PDB entry 9GM8 | electron microscopy, 3.90 A resolution | chains A and B of the 8 polymer chains in the assembly

[Chain A (and B)]
Molecule: Chromosome partition protein MukB
Organism: Photorhabdus thracensis
Notes: chain B of this document is another copy of the same molecule, construct and numbering; everything in this record applies to it too
Reference sequence: A0A0F7LRY2 (A0A0F7LRY2_9GAMM); numbering as in UniProt (aligned over 1-1482)
Amino-acid sequence (1482 residues; each row starts with the number of its first residue):
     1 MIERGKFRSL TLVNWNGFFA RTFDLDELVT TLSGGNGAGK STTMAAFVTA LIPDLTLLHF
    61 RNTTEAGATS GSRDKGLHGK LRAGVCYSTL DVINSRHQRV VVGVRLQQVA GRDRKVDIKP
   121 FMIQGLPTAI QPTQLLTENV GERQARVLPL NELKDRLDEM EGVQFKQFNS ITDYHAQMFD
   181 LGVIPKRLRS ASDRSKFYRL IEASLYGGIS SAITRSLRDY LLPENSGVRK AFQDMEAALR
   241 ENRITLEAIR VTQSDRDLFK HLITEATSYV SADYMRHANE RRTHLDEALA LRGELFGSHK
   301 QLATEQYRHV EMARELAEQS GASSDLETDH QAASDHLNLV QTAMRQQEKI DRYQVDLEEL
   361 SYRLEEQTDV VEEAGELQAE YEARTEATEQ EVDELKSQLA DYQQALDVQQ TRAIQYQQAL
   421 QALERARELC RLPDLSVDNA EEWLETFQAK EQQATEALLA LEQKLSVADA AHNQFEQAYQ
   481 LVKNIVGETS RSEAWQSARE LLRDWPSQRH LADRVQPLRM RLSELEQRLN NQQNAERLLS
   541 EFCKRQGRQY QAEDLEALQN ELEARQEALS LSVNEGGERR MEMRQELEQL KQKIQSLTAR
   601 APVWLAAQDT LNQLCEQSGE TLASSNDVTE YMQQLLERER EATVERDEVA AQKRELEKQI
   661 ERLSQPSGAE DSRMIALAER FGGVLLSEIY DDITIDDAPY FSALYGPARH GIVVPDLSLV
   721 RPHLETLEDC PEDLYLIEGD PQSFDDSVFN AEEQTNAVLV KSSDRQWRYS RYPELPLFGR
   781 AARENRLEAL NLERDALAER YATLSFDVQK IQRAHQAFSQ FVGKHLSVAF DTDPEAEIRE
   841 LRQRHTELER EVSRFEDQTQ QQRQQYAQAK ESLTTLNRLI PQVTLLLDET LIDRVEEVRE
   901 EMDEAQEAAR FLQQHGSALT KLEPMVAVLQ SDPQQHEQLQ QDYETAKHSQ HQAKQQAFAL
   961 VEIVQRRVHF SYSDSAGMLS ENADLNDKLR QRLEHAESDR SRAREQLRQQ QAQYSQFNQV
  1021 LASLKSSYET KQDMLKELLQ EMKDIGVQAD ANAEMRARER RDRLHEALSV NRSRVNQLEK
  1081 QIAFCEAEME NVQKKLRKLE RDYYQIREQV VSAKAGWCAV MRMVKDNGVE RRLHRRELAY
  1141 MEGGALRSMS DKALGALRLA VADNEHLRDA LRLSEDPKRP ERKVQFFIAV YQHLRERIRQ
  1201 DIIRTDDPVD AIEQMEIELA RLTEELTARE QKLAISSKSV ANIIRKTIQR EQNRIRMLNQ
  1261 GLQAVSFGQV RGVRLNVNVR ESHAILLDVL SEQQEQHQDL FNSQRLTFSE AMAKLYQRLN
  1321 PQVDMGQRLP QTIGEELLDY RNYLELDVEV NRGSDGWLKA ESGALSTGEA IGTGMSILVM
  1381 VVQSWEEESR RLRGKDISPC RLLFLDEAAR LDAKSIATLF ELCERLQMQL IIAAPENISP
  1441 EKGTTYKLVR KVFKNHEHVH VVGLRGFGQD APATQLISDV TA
Unresolved in the structure: 1, 341-525, 884-1056, 1469-1482 (chain B: 1, 348-515, 902-1052, 1469-1482)
Ion coordination: Mg2+: Ser-41 (together with ATP)
Ligand contacts:
  - ATP (adenosine-5'-triphosphate), molecule 1: Gly-35, Asn-36, Gly-37, Ala-38, Gly-39, Lys-40, Ser-41, Thr-42, Gly-76, Gly-79, Lys-80, Glu-1407, Arg-1450
  - ATP, molecule 2: Gln-1269, Arg-1352, Gly-1363, Ala-1364, Leu-1365, Ser-1366, Thr-1367, Gly-1368, Glu-1369

[Interface between chain A and chain B]
Pairs across the interface - 179 pairs, chain A then chain B:
  Gly-35(A) / Asp-1412(B)
  Asn-36(A) / Gly-1268(B)
  Asn-36(A) / Gly-1368(B)
  Asn-36(A) / Arg-1410(B)  hydrogen bond (side chain-backbone)
  Asn-36(A) / Leu-1411(B)
  Asn-36(A) / Asp-1412(B)  hydrogen bond (side chain-backbone)
  Asn-36(A) / Ser-1415(B)  hydrogen bond
  Gly-37(A) / Ser-1366(B)  hydrogen bond (backbone-side chain)
  Asn-62(A) / Ser-1362(B)  hydrogen bond (side chain-backbone)
  Asn-62(A) / Leu-1365(B)  hydrogen bond (side chain-backbone)
  Asn-62(A) / Ser-1366(B)
  Asn-62(A) / Thr-1367(B)
  Asn-62(A) / Ala-1370(B)
  Thr-63(A) / Thr-1367(B)  hydrogen bond
  Thr-64(A) / Gly-207(B)  hydrogen bond (side chain-backbone)
  Thr-64(A) / Ala-1370(B)
  Glu-65(A) / Ala-66(B)
  Ala-66(A) / Ala-66(B)  hydrogen bond (backbone-backbone)
  Gly-67(A) / Ala-66(B)
  Gly-67(A) / Ala-68(B)
  Ala-68(A) / Gly-67(B)
  Gly-76(A) / Gly-1363(B)
  Gly-207(A) / Thr-64(B)  hydrogen bond (backbone-side chain)
  Ile-209(A) / Glu-65(B)
  Ser-226(A) / Glu-784(B)  hydrogen bond
  Ala-231(A) / Gln-665(B)
  Asp-234(A) / Ser-664(B)
  Asp-335(A) / Asn-338(B)
  Arg-528(A) / Glu-524(B)  salt bridge
  Arg-528(A) / Arg-528(B)
  Glu-563(A) / Arg-878(B)  salt bridge
  Ser-570(A) / Lys-870(B)
  Met-581(A) / Glu-578(B)
  Met-581(A) / Met-581(B)  hydrophobic
  Glu-582(A) / Met-581(B)
  Gln-585(A) / Met-581(B)
  Gln-585(A) / Glu-582(B)
  Gln-585(A) / Gln-585(B)
  Gln-589(A) / Gln-585(B)
  Gln-592(A) / Gln-589(B)
  Thr-629(A) / Val-822(B)
  Thr-629(A) / Gly-823(B)  hydrogen bond (side chain-backbone)
  Thr-629(A) / Ser-827(B)
  Glu-630(A) / Gly-823(B)
  Gln-633(A) / Ser-819(B)
  Gln-633(A) / Gln-820(B)
  Gln-633(A) / Gly-823(B)
  Glu-637(A) / Gln-816(B)  hydrogen bond
  Glu-637(A) / Ser-819(B)
  Glu-639(A) / Leu-636(B)
  Arg-640(A) / Leu-636(B)
  Arg-640(A) / Glu-639(B)  salt bridge
  Arg-640(A) / Gln-812(B)
  Arg-640(A) / His-815(B)
  Asp-647(A) / Arg-640(B)
  Pro-707(A) / Tyr-735(B)
  Leu-717(A) / Trp-767(B)  hydrophobic
  Arg-721(A) / Glu-752(B)  salt bridge
  Leu-724(A) / Leu-759(B)  hydrophobic
  Leu-724(A) / Tyr-769(B)  hydrophobic
  Leu-727(A) / Tyr-769(B)
  Glu-728(A) / Arg-771(B)
  Cys-730(A) / Arg-771(B)  hydrogen bond (backbone-side chain)
  Glu-732(A) / Tyr-769(B)
  Glu-732(A) / Ser-770(B)
  Glu-732(A) / Arg-771(B)  hydrogen bond (backbone-backbone)
  Asp-733(A) / Tyr-769(B)
  Asp-733(A) / Ser-770(B)  hydrogen bond
  Leu-734(A) / Arg-768(B)
  Leu-734(A) / Tyr-769(B)  hydrogen bond (backbone-backbone)
  Tyr-735(A) / Pro-707(B)
  Tyr-735(A) / Trp-767(B)
  Tyr-735(A) / Arg-768(B)
  Leu-736(A) / Gln-766(B)
  Leu-736(A) / Trp-767(B)  hydrogen bond (backbone-backbone)
  Ile-737(A) / Arg-765(B)
  Glu-738(A) / Arg-765(B)  hydrogen bond (backbone-side chain)
  Asp-746(A) / Arg-765(B)  hydrogen bond (backbone-side chain)
  Ser-747(A) / Arg-765(B)
  Ser-747(A) / Gln-766(B)  hydrogen bond
  Val-748(A) / Ser-763(B)
  Val-748(A) / Asp-764(B)
  Val-748(A) / Arg-765(B)
  Val-748(A) / Gln-766(B)
  Phe-749(A) / Gln-766(B)
  Glu-752(A) / Arg-721(B)  salt bridge
  Gln-754(A) / Glu-725(B)
  Leu-759(A) / Arg-721(B)
  Leu-759(A) / Leu-724(B)  hydrophobic
  Ser-762(A) / Ser-762(B)
  Ser-762(A) / Ser-763(B)
  Ser-763(A) / Ser-762(B)
  Asp-764(A) / Val-748(B)
  Arg-765(A) / Ile-737(B)
  Arg-765(A) / Glu-738(B)  hydrogen bond (side chain-backbone)
  Arg-765(A) / Asp-745(B)  salt bridge
  Arg-765(A) / Val-748(B)
  Gln-766(A) / Leu-736(B)
  Gln-766(A) / Phe-749(B)
  Trp-767(A) / Leu-717(B)  hydrophobic
  Trp-767(A) / Leu-736(B)  hydrogen bond (backbone-backbone)
  Arg-768(A) / Leu-734(B)
  Arg-768(A) / Tyr-735(B)
  Tyr-769(A) / Leu-724(B)  hydrophobic
  Tyr-769(A) / Leu-727(B)  hydrogen bond (side chain-backbone)
  Tyr-769(A) / Asp-733(B)
  Tyr-769(A) / Leu-734(B)  hydrogen bond (backbone-backbone)
  Ser-770(A) / Glu-732(B)
  Ser-770(A) / Asp-733(B)  hydrogen bond
  Arg-771(A) / Cys-730(B)  hydrogen bond (side chain-backbone)
  Arg-771(A) / Glu-732(B)  hydrogen bond (backbone-backbone)
  His-815(A) / Thr-629(B)  hydrogen bond
  Leu-826(A) / Leu-826(B)
  Leu-826(A) / Ser-827(B)
  Asn-877(A) / Asn-877(B)
  Asn-877(A) / Pro-881(B)
  Arg-878(A) / Glu-556(B)  salt bridge
  Arg-878(A) / Gln-882(B)  hydrogen bond
  Pro-881(A) / Pro-881(B)  hydrophobic
  Gln-882(A) / Val-883(B)
  Arg-1060(A) / Glu-526(B)  salt bridge
  Arg-1060(A) / Asn-530(B)
  Arg-1063(A) / Asn-534(B)
  Asn-1091(A) / Ala-1087(B)
  Asn-1091(A) / Asn-1091(B)
  Lys-1094(A) / Glu-1088(B)  salt bridge
  Lys-1098(A) / Asn-1091(B)  hydrogen bond
  Arg-1136(A) / Leu-605(B)
  Arg-1136(A) / Asp-609(B)
  Glu-1137(A) / Leu-605(B)
  Glu-1137(A) / Asp-609(B)
  Arg-1168(A) / Arg-1172(B)
  Asp-1169(A) / Arg-1158(B)  salt bridge
  Arg-1172(A) / Arg-1158(B)
  Arg-1172(A) / Glu-1175(B)  salt bridge
  Leu-1173(A) / Asp-1151(B)
  Glu-1213(A) / Arg-813(B)  salt bridge
  Glu-1216(A) / Arg-813(B)  salt bridge
  Ile-1217(A) / Phe-806(B)  hydrophobic
  Glu-1218(A) / Phe-806(B)
  Ala-1220(A) / Gln-809(B)
  Arg-1221(A) / Ala-802(B)  hydrogen bond (side chain-backbone)
  Arg-1221(A) / Ser-805(B)  hydrogen bond
  Glu-1224(A) / Arg-646(B)  salt bridge
  Ile-1235(A) / Ile-675(B)  hydrophobic
  Lys-1246(A) / Glu-679(B)  salt bridge
  Gly-1268(A) / Asn-36(B)
  Gln-1269(A) / Arg-1450(B)
  Arg-1352(A) / Glu-1457(B)  salt bridge
  Ser-1354(A) / Asn-1455(B)
  Ser-1362(A) / Asn-62(B)  hydrogen bond (backbone-side chain)
  Ser-1362(A) / Glu-65(B)  hydrogen bond
  Leu-1365(A) / Asn-62(B)
  Ser-1366(A) / Gly-37(B)
  Ser-1366(A) / Asn-62(B)
  Thr-1367(A) / Asn-62(B)
  Thr-1367(A) / Thr-63(B)  hydrogen bond
  Thr-1367(A) / Glu-1407(B)  hydrogen bond
  Gly-1368(A) / Asn-36(B)
  Ala-1370(A) / Asn-62(B)
  Arg-1390(A) / Asp-692(B)  salt bridge
  Arg-1391(A) / Asp-692(B)  salt bridge
  Arg-1393(A) / Thr-694(B)
  Gly-1394(A) / Asp-696(B)
  Lys-1395(A) / Ile-693(B)
  Lys-1395(A) / Thr-694(B)
  Lys-1395(A) / Asp-696(B)
  Lys-1395(A) / Asp-697(B)  salt bridge
  Glu-1407(A) / Thr-1367(B)
  Ala-1409(A) / Ala-1409(B)  hydrophobic
  Ala-1409(A) / Pro-1435(B)
  Arg-1410(A) / Asn-36(B)  hydrogen bond (backbone-side chain)
  Arg-1410(A) / Pro-1435(B)
  Leu-1411(A) / Asn-36(B)
  Asp-1412(A) / Gly-35(B)
  Asp-1412(A) / Asn-36(B)  hydrogen bond (backbone-side chain)
  Ser-1415(A) / Asn-36(B)  hydrogen bond
  Pro-1435(A) / Ala-1409(B)
  Asn-1437(A) / Ala-1409(B)
Also at the interface, not in a pair above, chain A (146 interface residues in all): Gly-208, Gly-227, Lys-230, Asn-338, Gln-566, Glu-578, Lys-593, Ser-625, Asn-626, Leu-636, Thr-643, Pro-731, Gly-739, Thr-755, Gln-812, Ser-819, Val-883, Leu-1064, Ala-1087, Lys-1095, Arg-1131, Tyr-1140, Glu-1175, Arg-1204, Leu-1233, Ser-1239, Asn-1242, Ile-1243, Gly-1353, Gly-1363, Glu-1369, Leu-1392, Arg-1450, Asn-1455
Also at the interface, not in a pair above, chain B (148 interface residues in all): Gly-76, Gly-208, Asp-335, Arg-537, Gln-559, Val-573, Asn-574, Gly-577, Gln-592, Ala-601, Ala-606, Glu-616, Ser-625, Asn-626, Gln-633, Glu-661, Pro-666, Ser-672, Ile-695, Glu-728, Pro-731, Gly-739, Asp-746, Gln-754, Ala-781, Tyr-801, Lys-810, Leu-886, Phe-1084, Pro-1177, Gln-1269, Ser-1354, Glu-1369, Val-1452

[Summary]
Chain A and chain B form an interface of 146 and 148 residues respectively, with 40 hydrogen bonds and 19 salt
bridges. Polar contacts include Arg-528(A)/Glu-524(B), Glu-563(A)/Arg-878(B) and Arg-640(A)/Glu-639(B). Chain
A binds ATP.
Both chains are Chromosome partition protein MukB (Photorhabdus thracensis). Entry 9GM8 (MukBEF in a
nucleotide-bound state with open neck gate) was determined by electron microscopy (same publication as 9GM6,
9GM7, 9GM9, 9GMA, 9GMB and 9GMD).
